7BLZ - chains B and D of the 15 polymer chains in the assembly; structure by electron microscopy, 3.10 A resolution.

# Chain B
Name: Photosystem I P700 chlorophyll a apoprotein A2
Organism: Cyanidioschyzon merolae (strain 10D)
Notes: EC 1.97.1.12
UniProtKB: Q85FY6 (PSAB_CYAM1); numbering as in UniProt (aligned over 2-732)
Chain sequence (731 residues; numbered 2 to 732; the number before each row is that of its first residue):
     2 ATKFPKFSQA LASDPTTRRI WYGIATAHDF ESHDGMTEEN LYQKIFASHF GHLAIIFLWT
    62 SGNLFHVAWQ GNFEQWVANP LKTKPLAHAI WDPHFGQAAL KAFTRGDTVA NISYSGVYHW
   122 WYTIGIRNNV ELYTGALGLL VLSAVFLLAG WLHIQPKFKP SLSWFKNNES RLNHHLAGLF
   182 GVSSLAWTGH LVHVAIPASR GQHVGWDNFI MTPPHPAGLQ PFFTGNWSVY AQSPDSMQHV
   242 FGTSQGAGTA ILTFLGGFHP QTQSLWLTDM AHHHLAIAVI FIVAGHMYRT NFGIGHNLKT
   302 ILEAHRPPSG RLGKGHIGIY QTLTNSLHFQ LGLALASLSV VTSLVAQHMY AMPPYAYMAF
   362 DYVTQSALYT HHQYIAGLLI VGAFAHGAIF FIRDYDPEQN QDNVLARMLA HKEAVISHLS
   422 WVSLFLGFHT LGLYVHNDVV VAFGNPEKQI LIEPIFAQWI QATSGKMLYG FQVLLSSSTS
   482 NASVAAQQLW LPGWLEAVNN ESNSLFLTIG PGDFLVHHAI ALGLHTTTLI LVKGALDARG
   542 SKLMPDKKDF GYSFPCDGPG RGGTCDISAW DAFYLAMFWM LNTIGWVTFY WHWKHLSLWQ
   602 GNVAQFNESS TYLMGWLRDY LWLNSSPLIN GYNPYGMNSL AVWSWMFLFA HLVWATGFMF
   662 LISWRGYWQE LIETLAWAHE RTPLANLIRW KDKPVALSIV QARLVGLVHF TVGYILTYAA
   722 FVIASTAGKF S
Curated features (UniProtKB/Swiss-Prot):
  - binding site ([4Fe-4S] cluster): Cys-557, Cys-566
  - binding site (chlorophyll a): His-652, Met-660, Tyr-668
  - binding site (phylloquinone): Trp-669
Metal / ion sites: chlorophyll a Mg near Asp-93 (its only coordinating residue here); Ca2+ site 1: Gly-126, Glu-132; Ca2+ site 2 near Gly-206 (its only coordinating residue here); 4Fe-4S cluster Fe: Cys-557, Cys-566 (shared with 2 residues of chain A)
Ligand contacts:
  - 1,2-diacyl-glycerol-3-sn-phosphate (3PH): Trp-460, Tyr-470, Gly-471, Phe-472
  - beta-carotene (BCR), molecule 1: Ala-2, Thr-3, Lys-4, Phe-5, Lys-7, Gly-52, Ala-55, Ile-56, Leu-59, Leu-148
  - beta-carotene (BCR), molecule 2: Phe-5, Ile-21, Ile-25, Ile-689
  - beta-carotene (BCR), molecule 3: Leu-54, Ile-57, Phe-58, Trp-60, Phe-147, Gly-179, Leu-180, Val-183, Ser-184
  - beta-carotene (BCR), molecule 4: Phe-58, Thr-61, Leu-65, Trp-121, Trp-122, Ile-125, Ile-127, Gly-136, Leu-140, Leu-143, Trp-207, Ile-211
  - beta-carotene (BCR), molecule 5: Leu-186, Leu-220, Phe-223, Phe-224, Val-280, Ile-283, Val-284, His-287, Ile-295
  - beta-carotene (BCR), molecule 6: Phe-330, Gly-333, Leu-334, Ala-337, Val-341, Ile-381, Ala-384, Phe-385, Gly-388, Ala-389, Phe-391, Phe-392, Leu-406, Ala-536
  - beta-carotene (BCR), molecule 7: Phe-385, Phe-392, Met-409, Val-416, Val-533, Leu-537
  - beta-carotene (BCR), molecule 8: Phe-426, Leu-427, His-430, Thr-431, Leu-434, Ile-453, Phe-515, Leu-516, His-519
  - beta-carotene (BCR), molecule 9: Trp-646, Met-647, Phe-650, Trp-669, Leu-672, Ile-673, Leu-676
  - beta-carotene (BCR), molecule 10: Pro-684, Leu-685, Ala-686
  - chlorophyll a isomer (CL0): Leu-618, Leu-622, Trp-623
  - chlorophyll a (CLA), molecule 1: Phe-5, Pro-6, Phe-8, Gly-24, Ile-25, Ala-28, His-29, Phe-31, His-34, Lys-45, Ser-49, Gly-52, His-53, Ile-56
  - chlorophyll a (CLA), molecule 2: Thr-18, Trp-22, Ile-673, Leu-676, Ala-677, His-680, Ile-689, Arg-690, Trp-691, Lys-692, Asp-693, Pro-695, Val-696, Leu-698
  - chlorophyll a (CLA), molecule 3: Trp-22, Phe-650, Leu-653, Val-654, Thr-657, Phe-661, Leu-698, Val-706, Val-709, His-710, Val-713
  - chlorophyll a (CLA), molecule 4: Ile-25, Ala-26, Thr-27, Ala-28, His-29, Asp-30, His-329, Leu-332, Leu-336, Leu-379, Leu-380, Val-382, Gly-383, Ala-386, His-387, Ile-390, Arg-394, Tyr-553, Trp-571, Phe-574, Val-709, Val-713, Leu-717
  - chlorophyll a (CLA), molecule 5: His-29, Phe-31, Glu-32, Leu-42, Tyr-43, Ile-46, Ser-49, His-50, His-53, Leu-54, Ile-57, Phe-166, Arg-172, His-176, Leu-180, Phe-181, Leu-328, His-329, Gln-331, Leu-332, Ala-335, Leu-336, Leu-339
  - chlorophyll a (CLA), molecule 6: His-29, His-53, Ile-56, Ile-57, Trp-60, Leu-339, Leu-379, Leu-380
  - chlorophyll a (CLA), molecule 7: Phe-47, Phe-51, Leu-143, Val-146, Phe-147, Leu-149, Ala-150, Leu-153, His-154, Lys-158, Phe-159, Pro-161, Trp-165
  - chlorophyll a (CLA), molecule 8: Phe-47, His-50, Phe-51, Leu-54, Trp-121, Trp-165, Phe-166, Asn-168, Ser-171, Arg-172, His-175, His-176, Gly-179, Leu-180, Phe-181, Val-342, Tyr-356
  - chlorophyll a (CLA), molecule 9: Ile-56, Trp-60, Asn-64, His-67, Val-68, Ala-88, His-89, Asn-112, Ile-113, Ser-114, Tyr-115, Ser-116, Val-118, Val-643, Trp-644, Met-647
  - chlorophyll a (CLA), molecule 10: Ile-56, Leu-59, Trp-60, Ser-62, Gly-63, Phe-66, His-67, Trp-70, Gln-71, His-89, Ala-90, Trp-92, Leu-141
  - chlorophyll a (CLA), molecule 11: Trp-60, Asn-64, Tyr-115, Ser-116, Ala-368, Leu-369, Thr-371, His-372, Tyr-375, Ile-376, Leu-379, Trp-644, Met-647, Ile-716, Leu-717, Tyr-719, Ala-720, Val-723, Ile-724
  - chlorophyll a (CLA), molecule 12: Trp-60, Thr-61, Asn-64, Ser-116, Gly-117, Val-118, Trp-121, Val-183, Ser-184, Ala-187, Leu-339, Val-342, Thr-343, Val-346, Met-350, Tyr-356, Met-359, Leu-369, His-372, His-373, Ile-376, Leu-380
  - chlorophyll a (CLA), molecule 13: His-89, Ala-90, Ile-91, Trp-92, Asp-93, His-95, Phe-96, Phe-104, Asn-112, Ala-642, Val-643, Trp-646
  - chlorophyll a (CLA), molecule 14: Trp-121, Thr-124, Ile-125, Leu-180, Phe-181, Ser-184, Ser-185, Trp-188, Leu-192, Leu-266, Leu-268, Met-271, His-274, His-275, Ile-278, Phe-282, Val-342, Leu-345, Val-346, His-349, Met-350, Pro-355, Tyr-356
  - chlorophyll a (CLA), molecule 15: Ile-125, Gly-126, Ile-127, Glu-132, Thr-135, Gly-136, Gly-139, Leu-140, Leu-143, Val-146, Ser-184, Ala-187, Trp-188, Gly-190, His-191, Val-195, Val-205, Gly-206, Trp-207, Phe-210
  - chlorophyll a (CLA), molecule 16: Trp-165, Asn-168, Ser-171, His-175, Thr-291, Asn-292, Phe-293
  - chlorophyll a (CLA), molecule 17: Asn-169, Arg-172, Leu-173, His-176, Leu-177, Phe-181, Ile-278, Ile-281, Phe-282, Leu-299, Leu-303, Tyr-321, Leu-324, Thr-325, Leu-334, Ala-335, Ser-338, Leu-339, Val-342
  - chlorophyll a (CLA), molecule 18: Leu-173, Leu-177, Phe-181, Ile-281, Phe-282, Ala-285, Met-288, Tyr-289, Leu-299, Ile-302
  - chlorophyll a (CLA), molecule 19: Asn-174, His-175, Ala-178, Gly-179, Val-183, Leu-186, Ile-283, Gly-286, His-287, Tyr-289, Thr-291, Phe-293, Ile-295, Gly-296
  - chlorophyll a (CLA), molecule 20: Leu-186, Ala-187, Thr-189, Gly-190, Val-193, His-194, Phe-210, Ile-211, Met-212, Thr-213, Pro-214, Pro-215, His-216, Gly-219, Leu-220, Phe-223, Phe-224, Tyr-231, Ile-252, Leu-253, Leu-276
  - chlorophyll a (CLA), molecule 21: Phe-223, Trp-228, Ser-229, Tyr-231, Ala-232, Leu-253, Phe-255, His-273, Leu-276, Ala-277, Val-280, Ile-281, Leu-490, Trp-491
  - chlorophyll a (CLA), molecule 22: Thr-254, Phe-255, Gly-257, Leu-266, Asp-270, Met-271, His-273, His-274, Ala-277, Ile-278, Ile-281, His-349, Met-353, Trp-491, Trp-495
  - chlorophyll a (CLA), molecule 23: Val-284, Ala-285, His-287, Met-288, Arg-290, Ile-295, Gly-296, His-297
  - chlorophyll a (CLA), molecule 24: Met-288, His-297, Thr-301, Ile-302, Ala-305, His-306
  - chlorophyll a (CLA), molecule 25: Ile-302, Leu-303, His-306, Leu-313, His-317, Ile-320, Leu-324, Phe-330, Val-405, Leu-406, Met-409
  - chlorophyll a (CLA), molecule 26: Ala-305, His-306, Arg-307, Pro-308, Pro-309, Ser-310, Arg-312, Leu-313
  - chlorophyll a (CLA), molecule 27: Arg-312, Arg-408, Ala-411, His-412, Ala-415, His-419, Trp-422
  - chlorophyll a (CLA), molecule 28: Arg-312, Leu-313, Gly-314, Val-405, Arg-408, Met-409, His-412, Ala-415, Val-416, His-419
  - chlorophyll a (CLA), molecule 29: Leu-334, Ala-337, Ser-338, Val-341, Val-342, Leu-345, Gln-348, His-349, Tyr-351, Ala-352, Met-353, Leu-506, Phe-507
  - chlorophyll a (CLA), molecule 30: Val-341, Ser-344, Leu-345, Gln-348, Gln-374, Ile-381, Phe-385, Leu-525, Thr-528, Thr-529, Leu-532, Met-581, Thr-584, Ile-585
  - chlorophyll a (CLA), molecule 31: Gln-348, Tyr-351, Tyr-370, Phe-457, Ala-458, Trp-460, Ile-461, Gln-462, Val-474, Leu-475, Phe-507, Leu-508, Ile-510, His-518, Ile-521, Leu-525, Val-588, Tyr-591, Trp-592, Lys-595, His-596
  - chlorophyll a (CLA), molecule 32: Val-416, His-419, Leu-420, Val-423, Ala-522, Leu-525, His-526, Thr-529
  - chlorophyll a (CLA), molecule 33: Ser-418, Ser-421, Trp-422, Leu-425, Phe-429
  - chlorophyll a (CLA), molecule 34: Ser-421, Ser-424, Leu-425, Gly-428, Phe-429, Leu-432, Leu-523, Thr-527, Leu-530, Ile-531, Leu-576, Phe-579, Trp-580
  - chlorophyll a (CLA), molecule 35: Trp-422, Val-423, Phe-426, Leu-427, Ile-453, Glu-454, Pro-455, Ile-456, Phe-457, Ala-458, Ile-510, Asp-514, Phe-515, His-518, His-519, Ala-522, His-526
  - chlorophyll a (CLA), molecule 36: Trp-422, Leu-425, Phe-426, Phe-429, His-430
  - chlorophyll a (CLA), molecule 37: His-430, Gly-433, Leu-434, Val-436, His-437, Val-440, Val-441, Phe-444, Lys-449, Ile-451
  - chlorophyll a (CLA), molecule 38: Thr-431, Leu-432, Tyr-435, Val-517, Ala-520, Leu-523, Asn-583, Trp-587, Phe-590, Leu-614, Trp-617, Leu-618, Leu-622, Ser-626, Ile-630, Phe-648, His-652, Trp-655, Phe-711, Tyr-715, Thr-718, Tyr-719, Phe-722
  - chlorophyll a (CLA), molecule 39: Leu-432, Val-436, Asp-439, Val-440, Leu-523, Phe-579, Trp-580, Asn-583, Trp-587, Leu-614, Leu-618, Trp-655, Phe-711, Tyr-715
  - chlorophyll a (CLA), molecule 40: Ile-456, Phe-457, Trp-460, Phe-472
  - chlorophyll a (CLA), molecule 41: Trp-460, Ile-461, Thr-464, Ser-465, Leu-475, Leu-476, Ala-483, Trp-491, Trp-495, Phe-507
  - chlorophyll a (CLA), molecule 42: Leu-475, Asn-482, Ala-483, Ala-486, Ala-487, Gln-489, Leu-490, Trp-491
  - chlorophyll a (CLA), molecule 43: Trp-646, Leu-649, Phe-650, His-652, Leu-653, Trp-655, Ala-656, Phe-659
  - chlorophyll a (CLA), molecule 44: Leu-653, Ala-656, Thr-657, Phe-659, Met-660, Ile-663, Ser-664, Tyr-668, Trp-669, Leu-672
  - chlorophyll a (CLA), molecule 45: Leu-676, Ala-679, His-680, Thr-683, Ala-686, Ile-689
  - chlorophyll a (CLA), molecule 46: Trp-678, Ala-679, Arg-682, Thr-683, Pro-684
  - chlorophyll a (CLA), molecule 47: Thr-683, Pro-684, Leu-685, Ala-686
  - phosphatidylglycerol (PGT; (1S)-2-{[{[(2R)-2,3-dihydroxypropyl]oxy}(hydroxy)phosphoryl]oxy}-1-[(palmitoyloxy)methyl]ethyl stearate): Pro-308, Pro-309, Ser-310, Arg-312
  - phylloquinone (PQN): Ile-21, Trp-22, Ile-25, Met-660, Phe-661, Ser-664, Trp-665, Arg-666, Trp-669, Ile-673, Ala-697, Leu-698, Ala-703
  - (3R)-beta,beta-caroten-3-ol (RRX): Leu-432, Gly-433, Val-436
  - 4Fe-4S cluster (SF4): Cys-557, Gly-559, Pro-560, Thr-565, Cys-566, Trp-665, Ile-700, Arg-704

# Chain D
Name: Photosystem I p700 chlorophyll A apoprotein A2
Organism: Cyanidioschyzon merolae (strain 10D)
UniProtKB: Q85FY0 (Q85FY0_CYAM1); residues 2-139 here = UniProt positions 2-139
Chain sequence (138 residues; row label = number of the first residue in the row):
     2 LNLKMPSPSF LGSTGGWLRC AETEEKYAMT WSSDQQHIFE MPTGGAAVMN SGDNLLYLAR
    62 KEQALALATQ LRTQFKIQDY KIYRIFPSGE VQYLHPKDGV LPYQVNKGRE QVGRVKSTIG
   122 KNVNPAQVKF TSKATYDR

# Chain B / chain D interface
Contacting residue pairs - 28 pairs, chain B then chain D:
  Glu-32(B) / Lys-130(D)  salt bridge
  Met-37(B) / Phe-131(D)
  Glu-39(B) / Phe-131(D)
  Leu-42(B) / Phe-131(D)  hydrophobic
  Ile-393(B) / Pro-126(D)
  Arg-394(B) / Ala-127(D)
  Asp-395(B) / Lys-130(D)  salt bridge
  Tyr-396(B) / Ala-127(D)
  Asp-397(B) / Asn-125(D)  hydrogen bond
  Asp-397(B) / Ala-127(D)
  Asp-397(B) / Gln-128(D)
  Pro-398(B) / Asn-125(D)
  Arg-540(B) / Asn-125(D)  hydrogen bond
  Asp-547(B) / Ile-120(D)
  Lys-549(B) / Asn-123(D)
  Lys-549(B) / Val-124(D)  hydrogen bond (side chain-backbone)
  Lys-549(B) / Asn-125(D)
  Lys-549(B) / Pro-126(D)
  Asp-550(B) / Asn-123(D)  hydrogen bond
  Asp-550(B) / Val-124(D)
  Asp-550(B) / Thr-136(D)  hydrogen bond
  Trp-678(B) / Thr-15(D)  hydrogen bond (side chain-backbone)
  Trp-678(B) / Leu-19(D)
  Glu-681(B) / Leu-19(D)
  Arg-682(B) / Trp-18(D)
  Arg-682(B) / Leu-19(D)
  Arg-690(B) / Arg-20(D)
  Lys-694(B) / Glu-25(D)  salt bridge
Other interface residues (no listed pair), chain B (20 interface residues in all): Thr-38
Other interface residues (no listed pair), chain D (16 interface residues in all): Cys-21

# Overview
20 residues of chain B and 16 residues of chain D are in contact, with 6 hydrogen bonds and 3 salt bridges.
Polar pairs include Glu-32(B)/Lys-130(D), Asp-395(B)/Lys-130(D) and Lys-694(B)/Glu-25(D).
Here chain B is Photosystem I P700 chlorophyll a apoprotein A2 and chain D is Photosystem I p700 chlorophyll A
apoprotein A2, both from Cyanidioschyzon merolae (strain 10D). Entry 7BLZ (Red alga C.merolae Photosystem I)
was determined by electron microscopy.
